PDB entry 5Y9L | X-ray diffraction, 2.15 A resolution | chain A

Chain A:
Molecule: Kallikrein-7
From: Homo sapiens
Notes: EC 3.4.21.117
UniProtKB: P49862 (KLK7_HUMAN); the construct lacks a stretch of the UniProt sequence and is renumbered around it, so the offset changes along the chain: 16-35 = UniProt 30-49; 37-61 = UniProt 50-74; 63-75 = UniProt 75-87; 78-125 = UniProt 88-135; 4 more segments
Chain sequence (224 residues; row label = number of the first residue in the row; note: 10 numbers in that range are skipped by the numbering (no residue carries them; nothing is unmodelled there); a row labelled like 186A-186B holds insertion residues (186A, then the next letters in order)):
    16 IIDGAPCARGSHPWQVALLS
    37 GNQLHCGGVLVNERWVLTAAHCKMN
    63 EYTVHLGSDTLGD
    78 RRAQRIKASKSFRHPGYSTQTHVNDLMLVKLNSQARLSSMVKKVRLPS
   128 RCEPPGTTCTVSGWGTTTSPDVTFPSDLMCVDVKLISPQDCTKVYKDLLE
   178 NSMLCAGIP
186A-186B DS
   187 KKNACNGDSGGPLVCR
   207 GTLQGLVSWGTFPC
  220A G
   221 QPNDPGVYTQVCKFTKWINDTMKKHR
Disulfides: Cys22-Cys157, Cys42-Cys58, Cys129-Cys232, Cys136-Cys201, Cys168-Cys182, Cys191-Cys220
Ligand contacts: 8R3 (3-[2-[(3Z,6R)-6-[(5-chloranyl-2-methoxy-phenyl)methyl]-3-(dimethylhydrazinylidene)-7-oxidanylidene-1,4-diazepan-1-yl]ethanoylamino]benzoic acid): Gln39, Leu40, His41, His57, His99, Phe151, Asn189, Ala190, Cys191, Asn192, Gly193, Asp194, Ser195, Val213, Ser214, Trp215, Gly216, Thr217, Phe218, Cys220, Gly226, Val227

Summary:
Chain A binds compound 8R3.
Chain A is Kallikrein-7 (Homo sapiens); the structure, Human kallikrein 7 in complex with 1,3,6-trisubstituted
1,4-diazepane-7-one, was determined by X-ray diffraction (same publication as 5YJK).
